1B0M - chain A; structure by X-ray diffraction, 2.50 A resolution.

== Chain A ==
Protein: Protein (aconitase)
Source organism: Sus scrofa
Notes: EC 4.2.1.3
UniProt: P16276 (ACON_PIG); residues 2-754 here correspond to UniProt positions 29-781 (UniProt number = residue number + 27)
Amino-acid sequence (753 residues; numbered 2 to 754; the number before each row is that of its first residue):
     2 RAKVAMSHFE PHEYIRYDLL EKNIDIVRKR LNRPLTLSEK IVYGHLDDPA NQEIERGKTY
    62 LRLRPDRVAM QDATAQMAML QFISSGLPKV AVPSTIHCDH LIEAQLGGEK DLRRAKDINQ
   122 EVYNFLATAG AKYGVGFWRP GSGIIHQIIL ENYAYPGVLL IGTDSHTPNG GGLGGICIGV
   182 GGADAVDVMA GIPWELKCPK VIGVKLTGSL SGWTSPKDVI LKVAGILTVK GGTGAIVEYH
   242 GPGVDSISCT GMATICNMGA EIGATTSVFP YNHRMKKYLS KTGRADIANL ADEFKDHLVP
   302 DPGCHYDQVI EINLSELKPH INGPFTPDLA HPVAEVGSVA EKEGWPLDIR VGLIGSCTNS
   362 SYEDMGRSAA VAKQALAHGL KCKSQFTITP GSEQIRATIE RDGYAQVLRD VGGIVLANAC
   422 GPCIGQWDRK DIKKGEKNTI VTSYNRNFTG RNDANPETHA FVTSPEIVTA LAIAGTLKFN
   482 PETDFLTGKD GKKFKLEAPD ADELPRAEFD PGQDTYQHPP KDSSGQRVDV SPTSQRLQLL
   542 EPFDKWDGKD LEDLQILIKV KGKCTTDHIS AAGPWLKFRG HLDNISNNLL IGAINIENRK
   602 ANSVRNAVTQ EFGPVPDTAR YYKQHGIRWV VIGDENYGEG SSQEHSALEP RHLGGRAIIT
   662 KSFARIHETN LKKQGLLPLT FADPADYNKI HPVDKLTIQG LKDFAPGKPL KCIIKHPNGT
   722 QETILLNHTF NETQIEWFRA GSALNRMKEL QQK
Differences from the reference sequence: engineered mutation Gln644 (Arg671 in P16276); conflict Ser647 (Arg674 in P16276)
UniProt features mapped onto this chain:
  - binding site (substrate): Gln72, Asp165 to His167, Arg447, Arg452, Arg580
  - binding site ([4Fe-4S] cluster): Cys358, Cys421, Cys424
  - modified residue: Lys4 (N6-succinyllysine), Lys23 (N6-acetyllysine), Lys111 (N6-acetyllysine), Lys117 (N6-acetyllysine), Lys206 (N6-acetyllysine), Lys384 (N6-succinyllysine), Lys490 (N6-acetyllysine), Lys496 (N6-acetyllysine), Lys522 (N6-succinyllysine), Ser532 (Phosphoserine), Lys546 (N6-acetyllysine), Lys550 (N6-succinyllysine), Lys564 (N6-succinyllysine), Lys578 (N6-acetyllysine), Lys601 (N6-succinyllysine), Ser643 (Phosphoserine), Lys662 (N6-succinyllysine), Lys696 (N6-acetyllysine), Lys703 (N6-acetyllysine), Lys709 (N6-acetyllysine) and 2 more in UniProt
Bound ions: 4Fe-4S cluster Fe: Cys358, Cys421, Cys424
Ligand contacts:
  - citrate anion (FLC): Gln72, Ala74, Thr75, His101, Thr164, Asp165, Ser166, His167, Ile425, Arg447, Arg452, Leu577, Arg580, Gly641, Ser642, Ser643, Gln644
  - 4Fe-4S cluster (SF4): His101, Ile145, Ile146, His147, Asp165, His167, Ser357, Cys358, Thr359, Cys421, Cys424, Ile425, Asn446, Arg452

== In short ==
Ligands of chain A: citrate anion and 4Fe-4S cluster. The 4Fe-4S cluster Fe site is built by Cys358, Cys421
and Cys424. From UniProt: 7 substrate-binding residues and 3 [4Fe-4S] cluster-binding residues.
Chain A is Protein (aconitase) (Sus scrofa); the structure, Aconitase r644q:fluorocitrate complex, was
determined by X-ray diffraction together with 1B0K, 1C96, 1C97 and 1B0J from the same study.
